Entry 3HL2 (X-ray diffraction, 2.81 A resolution); this record covers chains B and E of the 3 polymer chains in the assembly.

== Chain B ==
Molecule: O-phosphoseryl-tRNA(Sec) selenium transferase
Source organism: Homo sapiens
Notes: EC 2.9.1.1
UniProt: Q9HD40 (SPCS_HUMAN); residue numbers follow UniProt; this construct covers 1-501
Amino-acid sequence (501 residues; numbered 1 to 501; the number before each row is that of its first residue):
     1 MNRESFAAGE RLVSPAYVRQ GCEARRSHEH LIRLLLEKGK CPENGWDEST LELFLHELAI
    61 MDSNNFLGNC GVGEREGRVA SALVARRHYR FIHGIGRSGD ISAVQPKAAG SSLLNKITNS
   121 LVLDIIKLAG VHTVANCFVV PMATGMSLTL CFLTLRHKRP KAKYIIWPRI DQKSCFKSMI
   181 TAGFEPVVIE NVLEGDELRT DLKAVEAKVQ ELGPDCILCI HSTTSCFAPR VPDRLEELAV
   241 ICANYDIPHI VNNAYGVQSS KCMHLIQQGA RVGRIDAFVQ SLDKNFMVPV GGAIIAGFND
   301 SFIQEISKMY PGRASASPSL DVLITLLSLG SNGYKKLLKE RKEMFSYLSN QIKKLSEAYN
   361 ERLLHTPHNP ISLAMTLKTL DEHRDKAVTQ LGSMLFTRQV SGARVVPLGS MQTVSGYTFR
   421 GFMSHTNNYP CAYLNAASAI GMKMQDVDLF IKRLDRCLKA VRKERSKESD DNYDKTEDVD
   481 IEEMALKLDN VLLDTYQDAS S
Unresolved in the structure: 1-20, 464-501
Covalent attachments: 4'-deoxypyridoxine phosphate (PLR) linked to Lys284
Residues lining bound ligands:
  - 4'-deoxypyridoxine phosphate (PLR; (5-hydroxy-4,6-dimethylpyridin-3-yl)methyl dihydrogen phosphate): Glu74, Arg75, Ala143, Thr144, Gly145, Ile170, Gln172, Ser174, Cys175, Ser225, Asn252, Ala254, Tyr255, Pro311, Gly312, Arg313
  - phosphoserine (SEP), molecule 1: Glu74, Arg75, Gly96, Arg97, Ser98, Gly99, Gln105, Lys107, Gln172, Lys173, Phe227, Arg313
  - phosphoserine (SEP), molecule 2: Arg199, Arg234, His368
UniProt features mapped onto this chain:
  - region: Gly96 to Pro106 (Phosphate loop (P-loop)), Asp474 to Leu493 (SLA/LP epitope)
  - binding site (pyridoxal 5'-phosphate): Arg75
  - binding site (substrate): Arg97, Ser98, Gln105, Arg313
  - binding site (tRNA): Arg271, Arg398, Lys463
  - site: Glu74 (May act as a substrate filter by repelling compounds with a negatively charged alpha-carboxylate)
  - modified residue: Ser14 (Phosphoserine), Lys284 (N6-(pyridoxal phosphate)lysine)
  - natural variant: Ala239 (A239T: In PCH2D), Thr325 (T325S: In PCH2D), Tyr334 (Y334C: In PCH2D)
  - mutagenesis: Arg75 (R75A: Inactive in vivo), Arg97 (R97A: Indistinguishable from wild-type; R97Q: Indistinguishable from wild-type), Gln105 (Q105A: Inactive in vivo), Lys173 (K173A: Indistinguishable from wild-type; K173M: Indistinguishable from wild-type), Lys284 (K284A: Loss of activity), Arg313 (R313A: Inactive in vivo)
What the authors report for this chain:
  - binding site for 4'-deoxypyridoxine phosphate: Lys284
  - binding site for tRNASec (chain E): Arg26, Lys38, Arg97, Arg271, Arg398, Lys463
  - mutagenesis - R398A, R398E: abolished catalytic activity with tRNASec (chain E)
  - binding site for phosphoserine: Arg97, Ser98, Gln105, Lys173, Arg313
  - binding site for Monothiophosphate: Arg97, Gln105
  - mutagenesis - R75A, Q105A, R313A: abolished catalytic activity
  - mutagenesis - R97A, R97Q, K173A, K173M: unchanged catalytic activity
  - catalytic residues: Lys284 (proposed by the authors, not directly observed)
  - specificity-determining residues: Thr397 (proposed by the authors, not directly observed)

== Chain E ==
Molecule: tRNASec
Source organism: Homo sapiens
Sequence (90 nucleotides; numbered 1 to 76 plus 18 insertion-coded residues; 4 numbers in that range are skipped by the numbering (no residue carries them; nothing is unmodelled there); the number before each row is that of its first residue; a row labelled like 5A-5C holds insertion residues (5A, then the next letters in order)):
     1 GCCC
 5A-5C GGA
     6 UGAUCCUCAG U
    18 GGU
   20A C
    21 UGGGGUGCAG GCUUCAAACC UGUAG
46A-46L CUGUCUAGCGAC
    47 AGAGUGGUUC AAUUCCACCU
67A-67B UU
    68 CGGGCGCCA
Unresolved in the structure: 32-38, 76

== Interface between chain B and chain E ==
Residue-residue contacts (15):
  Ser393(B) - G73(E)  hydrogen bond to the sugar
  Met394(B) - G73(E)  base contact
  Thr397(B) - G1(E)  base contact
  Thr397(B) - G73(E)  base contact
  Arg398(B) - G1(E)  base contact
  Arg398(B) - C72(E)  base contact
  Arg398(B) - G73(E)  hydrogen bond to the base
  Gln399(B) - G1(E)  hydrogen bond to the sugar
  Lys452(B) - G23(E)  phosphate contact
  Lys452(B) - G24(E)  salt bridge to the phosphate
  Arg453(B) - G1(E)  salt bridge to the phosphate
  Arg456(B) - G1(E)  salt bridge to the phosphate
  Arg456(B) - C39(E)  salt bridge to the phosphate
  Lys463(B) - G69(E)  salt bridge to the phosphate
  Lys463(B) - G70(E)  salt bridge to the phosphate
Other interface residues (no listed pair), chain E (10 interface residues in all): U67B, C74
The authors on this interface:
  - pairs named by the authors: Arg398(B)-G73(E) (hydrogen bond), Lys463(B)-G69(E) (hydrogen bond)

== Summary ==
The interface between chain B and chain E involves 9 residues on one side and 10 on the other, with 3 hydrogen
bonds and 6 salt bridges. Polar contacts include Arg398(B)-G73(E), Ser393(B)-G73(E) and Gln399(B)-G1(E). The
paper describes hydrogen bonds between Arg398(B) and G73(E) and Lys463(B) and G69(E). From the paper: the
catalytic residue Lys284(B); R75A, Q105A and R313A of chain B abolish catalytic activity; 9 substitutions were
tested in all.
Chain B is O-phosphoseryl-tRNA(Sec) selenium transferase and chain E is tRNASec, both from Homo sapiens; the
structure, The crystal structure of the human SepSecS-tRNASec complex, was determined by X-ray diffraction.
